Entry 9BPD (electron microscopy, 3.63 A resolution); this record covers chains A and C of the 3 polymer chains in the assembly.

== Chain A (and C) ==
Molecule: P2X purinoceptor
Source organism: Canis lupus
Notes: chain C of this document is another copy of the same molecule, construct and numbering; everything in this record applies to it too
UniProt: A0A8I3S575 (A0A8I3S575_CANLF); residues 0-359 here correspond to UniProt positions 5-364 (UniProt number = residue number + 5)
Amino-acid sequence (361 residues; numbered -1 to 359; the number before each row is that of its first residue; numbers below 1 keep their minus sign (Gly-1 is residue -1)):
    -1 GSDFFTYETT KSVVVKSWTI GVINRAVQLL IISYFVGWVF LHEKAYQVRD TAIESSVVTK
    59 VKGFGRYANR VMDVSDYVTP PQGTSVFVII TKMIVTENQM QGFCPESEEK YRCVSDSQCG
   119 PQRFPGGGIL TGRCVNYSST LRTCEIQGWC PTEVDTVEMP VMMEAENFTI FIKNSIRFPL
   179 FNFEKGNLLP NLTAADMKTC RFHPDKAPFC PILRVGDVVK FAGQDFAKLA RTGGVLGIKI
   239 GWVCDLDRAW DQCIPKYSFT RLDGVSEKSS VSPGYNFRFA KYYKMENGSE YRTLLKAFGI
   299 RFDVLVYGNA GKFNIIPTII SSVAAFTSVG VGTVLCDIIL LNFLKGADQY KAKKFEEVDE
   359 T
Not modelled in the structure: -1 to 20, 327-359
Cystine bridges: Cys102-Cys148, Cys111-Cys132, Cys117-Cys142, Cys198-Cys208, Cys242-Cys251
Covalent attachments: N-acetylglucosamine (NAG) linked to Asn165, Asn189, Asn285
Sequence notes: expression tag (-1)
Metal / ion sites: Mg2+: Asp153 (together with ATP)
Small-molecule neighbours:
  - ATP (adenosine-5'-triphosphate), molecule 1: Lys58, Lys60, Thr167, Ile168, Phe169, Met195, Ile210
  - ATP, molecule 2: Asp153, Ser270, Pro271, Gly272, Asn274, Arg276, Lys294

== How chain A and chain C interact ==
Residue-residue contacts - 60 pairs, chain A then chain C:
  Tyr32(A) with Ile318(C)
  Thr77(A) with Gln80(C)
  Pro78(A) with Gln80(C)
  Val86(A) with Gln80(C)
  Gln99(A) with Arg68(C); Val69(C), hydrogen bond (side chain-backbone)
  Phe122(A) with Lys196(C); Thr197(C)
  Pro123(A) with Phe62(C)
  Gly124(A) with Phe62(C)
  Gly125(A) with Phe62(C)
  Gly126(A) with Phe62(C)
  Ile127(A) with Phe62(C), hydrophobic; Arg64(C); Val69(C), hydrophobic
  Gln145(A) with Arg64(C); Val69(C)
  Gly146(A) with Val69(C)
  Trp147(A) with Asp71(C); Asp74(C)
  Val233(A) with Ser54(C)
  Lys237(A) with Glu52(C), salt bridge
  Thr258(A) with Glu52(C)
  Arg259(A) with Arg175(C)
  Leu260(A) with Ser53(C); Ser54(C); Ser173(C), hydrogen bond (backbone-side chain)
  Asp261(A) with Ser54(C); Ser173(C)
  Val263(A) with Ser173(C); Arg175(C); Glu182(C); Lys183(C)
  Ser264(A) with Ser173(C); Gly184(C)
  Glu265(A) with Lys171(C), salt bridge
  Val269(A) with Ala192(C)
  Ser270(A) with Phe169(C); Lys171(C)
  Gly272(A) with Lys171(C), hydrogen bond (backbone-side chain)
  Tyr273(A) with Val56(C), hydrophobic; Gln80(C), hydrogen bond (side chain-backbone)
  Asn274(A) with Lys58(C), hydrogen bond
  Phe275(A) with Pro79(C)
  Arg276(A) with Lys58(C); Pro79(C)
  Phe277(A) with Pro79(C), hydrophobic
  Tyr280(A) with Ser73(C), hydrogen bond (side chain-backbone); Asp74(C); Tyr281(C)
  Lys282(A) with Asn96(C); Tyr281(C); Tyr289(C)
  Glu284(A) with Met283(C)
  Glu288(A) with Arg68(C), salt bridge
  Arg290(A) with Asp71(C), salt bridge; Ser73(C), hydrogen bond
  Leu292(A) with Ser73(C)
  Arg299(A) with Val55(C), hydrogen bond (side chain-backbone); Val56(C)
Other interface residues (no listed pair), chain A (44 interface residues in all): Lys108, Lys266, Ser268, Ala278, Tyr281, Met283
Other interface residues (no listed pair), chain C (41 interface residues in all): Gly63, Val72, Gly81, Thr82, Asn172, Ile174, Leu186, Pro188, Leu190, Thr191, Met195

== Summary ==
Chain A and chain C form an interface of 44 and 41 residues respectively; the contacts include 8 hydrogen
bonds and 4 salt bridges. Among the polar pairs are Lys237(A)-Glu52(C), Glu265(A)-Lys171(C) and
Glu288(A)-Arg68(C). Bound to chain A: ATP.
Both chains are P2X purinoceptor (Canis lupus). Entry 9BPD (Cryo-EM structure of P2X3 receptor in complex with
ATP:Mg2+) was determined by electron microscopy, deposited together with 9BPC.
